1MD7 - chain A; structure by X-ray diffraction, 3.20 A resolution.

[Chain A]
Name: C1R complement serine protease
Organism: Homo sapiens
Notes: EC 3.4.21.41; fragment: C-terminal CCP-SP domain
UniProt: P00736 (C1R_HUMAN); residues 358-685 here correspond to UniProt positions 375-702 (UniProt number = residue number + 17)
Sequence (328 residues; numbered 358 to 685; the number before each row is that of its first residue):
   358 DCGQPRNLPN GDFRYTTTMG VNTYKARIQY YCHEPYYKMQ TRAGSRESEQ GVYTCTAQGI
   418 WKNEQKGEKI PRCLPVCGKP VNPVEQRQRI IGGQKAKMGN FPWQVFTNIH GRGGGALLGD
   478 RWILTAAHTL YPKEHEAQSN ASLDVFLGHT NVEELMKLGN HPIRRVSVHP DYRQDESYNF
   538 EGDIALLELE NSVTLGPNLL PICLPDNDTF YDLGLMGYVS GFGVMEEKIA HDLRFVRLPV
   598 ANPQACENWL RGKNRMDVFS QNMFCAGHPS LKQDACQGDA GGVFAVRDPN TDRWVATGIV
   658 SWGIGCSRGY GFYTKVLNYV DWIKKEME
Disordered / not traced: 399-406, 443-446, 581-586, 608-613
Disulfide bonds: C359-C412, C389-C430, C434-C560, C603-C622, C633-C663
Glycans and other covalent adducts: N-acetylglucosamine (NAG) linked to N497
Sequence notes: engineered mutation A637 (Ser654 in P00736)
Curated features (UniProtKB/Swiss-Prot):
  - active site (Charge relay system): H485, D540
  - site: R446, I447 (Cleavage)
  - glycosylation (N-linked (GlcNAc...) asparagine): N497, N564
From the paper describing this entry:
  - conformationally variable residues (domain motion, loop rearrangement, order/disorder transition): V433, Q445 to R446, K490 to L500, V581 to K585
  - mutagenesis - S637A: abolished catalytic activity (citing earlier work)
  - specificity-determining residues: Y535, R612, D614, W659, I661 (proposed by the authors, not directly observed)

[Overview]
N-acetylglucosamine is covalently linked to N497. Curated annotation (UniProt) lists active-site residues H485
and D540. The paper reports that S637A abolishes catalytic activity; specificity determinants Y535, R612 and
D614 among others.
Chain A is C1R complement serine protease (Homo sapiens); the structure, Monomeric structure of the zymogen of
complement protease C1r, was determined by X-ray diffraction (same publication as 1MD8).
